Entry 5NPH (X-ray diffraction, 1.70 A resolution); this record covers chains H and L of the 3 polymer chains in the assembly.

Chain H:
Molecule: Heavy chain of Fab fragment derived from non-neutralizing antibody DAO5
Organism: Mus musculus
Notes: antibody fragment or engineered binder
Chain sequence (260 residues; numbered 1 to 260; the number before each row is that of its first residue):
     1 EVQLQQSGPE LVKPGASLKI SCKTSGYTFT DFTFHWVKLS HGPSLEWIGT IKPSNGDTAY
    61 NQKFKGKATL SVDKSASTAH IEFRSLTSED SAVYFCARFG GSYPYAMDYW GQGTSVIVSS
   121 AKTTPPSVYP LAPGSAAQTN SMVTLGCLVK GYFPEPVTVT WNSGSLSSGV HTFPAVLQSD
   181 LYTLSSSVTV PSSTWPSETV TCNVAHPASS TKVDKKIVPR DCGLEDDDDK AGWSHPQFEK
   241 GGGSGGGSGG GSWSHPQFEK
Unresolved in the structure: 134-139, 221-260
Disulfide bonds: Cys22-Cys96, Cys147-Cys202

Chain L:
Molecule: Light chain of Fab fragment derived from non-neutralizing antibody DAO5
Organism: Mus musculus
Notes: antibody fragment or engineered binder
Chain sequence (216 residues; row label = number of the first residue in the row; numbers below 1 keep their minus sign (Arg-1 is residue -1)):
    -1 RSDIVLTQSP ATLSVTPGDR VSLSCRASQG IYNYVHWFQQ KSHESPRLLI KYASQSISGI
    59 PSRFSGSGSG TDFTLSINSV ESEDFGMYFC QQTNKWPLTF GAGTKLELKR ADAAPTVSIF
   119 PPSSEQLTSG GASVVCFLNN FYPKDINVKW KIDGSERQNG VLNSWTDQDS KDSTYSMSST
   179 LTLTKDEYER HNSYTCEATH KTSTSPIVKS FNRNEC
Unresolved in the structure: -1, 214
Disulfide bonds: Cys23-Cys88, Cys134-Cys194

Chain H / chain L interface:
Pairs across the interface (82):
  His35(H) with Leu96(L)
  Leu39(H) with Gln38(L); His41(L)
  Pro43(H) with Met85(L), hydrophobic; Phe87(L); Ala100(L)
  Leu45(H) with Phe87(L), hydrophobic; Phe98(L)
  Glu46(H) with Phe98(L)
  Trp47(H) with Trp94(L), hydrophobic; Pro95(L), hydrophobic; Leu96(L); Phe98(L)
  Thr50(H) with Trp94(L)
  Ala59(H) with Trp94(L), hydrophobic
  Val93(H) with His41(L)
  Phe95(H) with His41(L); Glu42(L); Ser43(L)
  Phe99(H) with Tyr50(L); Thr91(L)
  Ser102(H) with Lys49(L), hydrogen bond (backbone-side chain)
  Pro104(H) with Lys49(L), hydrogen bond (backbone-side chain); Tyr50(L); Gln53(L)
  Tyr105(H) with Tyr50(L), hydrogen bond (backbone-side chain)
  Ala106(H) with Leu46(L), hydrophobic; Lys49(L)
  Met107(H) with Phe36(L); Leu46(L); Gln89(L), hydrogen bond
  Asp108(H) with Leu46(L)
  Trp110(H) with Phe36(L), hydrophobic; Ser43(L); Pro44(L)
  Gly111(H) with Ser43(L), hydrogen bond (backbone-side chain)
  Gln112(H) with Ser43(L)
  Tyr129(H) with Ser121(L); Gln124(L); Ser127(L)
  Pro130(H) with Ser121(L); Glu123(L)
  Leu131(H) with Phe118(L); Val133(L), hydrophobic; Phe135(L), hydrophobic
  Ala132(H) with Phe118(L)
  Pro133(H) with Phe118(L)
  Thr144(H) with Ser116(L); Phe118(L)
  Leu148(H) with Ser131(L); Val133(L), hydrophobic; Thr178(L)
  Lys150(H) with Gln124(L); Ser131(L); Thr180(L)
  His171(H) with Asn137(L); Asn138(L), hydrogen bond; Asp167(L); Ser174(L), hydrogen bond
  Thr172(H) with Thr164(L)
  Phe173(H) with Phe135(L), hydrophobic; Asn137(L); Ser162(L); Thr164(L); Ser174(L); Met175(L); Ser176(L)
  Pro174(H) with Ser162(L); Trp163(L)
  Val176(H) with Leu160(L), hydrophobic; Asn161(L)
  Gln178(H) with Val159(L); Leu160(L)
  Thr183(H) with Leu160(L)
  Ser185(H) with Phe135(L); Ser176(L), hydrogen bond
  Ser186(H) with Phe135(L)
  Ser187(H) with Phe135(L); Asn137(L), hydrogen bond
  Lys215(H) with Glu123(L), salt bridge
  Arg220(H) with Pro119(L); Pro120(L), hydrogen bond (side chain-backbone)
Other interface residues (no listed pair), chain H (46 interface residues in all): Val37, Ser44, Asn61, Tyr103, Leu145, Gly146
Other interface residues (no listed pair), chain L (46 interface residues in all): His34, Ser40

Overview:
Chain H and chain L each contribute 46 residues to their interface; the contacts include 10 hydrogen bonds and
1 salt bridge. Among the polar pairs are Lys215(H)-Glu123(L), Ser102(H)-Lys49(L) and Pro104(H)-Lys49(L).
Here chain H is Heavy chain of Fab fragment derived from non-neutralizing antibody DAO5 and chain L is Light
chain of Fab fragment derived from non-neutralizing antibody DAO5, both from Mus musculus. Entry 5NPH
(Structure of the Hepatitis C virus strain J4 glycoprotein E2 antigenic region 532-540 bound to the ...) was
determined by X-ray diffraction together with 5NPI and 5NPJ from the same study.
